PDB entry 4B9N | X-ray diffraction, 2.20 A resolution | chains A and B of the 3 polymer chains in the assembly

# Chain A
Molecule: DNA polymerase
From: Geobacillus stearothermophilus
Notes: EC 2.7.7.7
Reference sequence: E1C9K5 (E1C9K5_GEOSE); residues 297-876 here correspond to UniProt positions 1-580 (UniProt number = residue number - 296)
Chain sequence (619 residues; each row starts with the number of its first residue):
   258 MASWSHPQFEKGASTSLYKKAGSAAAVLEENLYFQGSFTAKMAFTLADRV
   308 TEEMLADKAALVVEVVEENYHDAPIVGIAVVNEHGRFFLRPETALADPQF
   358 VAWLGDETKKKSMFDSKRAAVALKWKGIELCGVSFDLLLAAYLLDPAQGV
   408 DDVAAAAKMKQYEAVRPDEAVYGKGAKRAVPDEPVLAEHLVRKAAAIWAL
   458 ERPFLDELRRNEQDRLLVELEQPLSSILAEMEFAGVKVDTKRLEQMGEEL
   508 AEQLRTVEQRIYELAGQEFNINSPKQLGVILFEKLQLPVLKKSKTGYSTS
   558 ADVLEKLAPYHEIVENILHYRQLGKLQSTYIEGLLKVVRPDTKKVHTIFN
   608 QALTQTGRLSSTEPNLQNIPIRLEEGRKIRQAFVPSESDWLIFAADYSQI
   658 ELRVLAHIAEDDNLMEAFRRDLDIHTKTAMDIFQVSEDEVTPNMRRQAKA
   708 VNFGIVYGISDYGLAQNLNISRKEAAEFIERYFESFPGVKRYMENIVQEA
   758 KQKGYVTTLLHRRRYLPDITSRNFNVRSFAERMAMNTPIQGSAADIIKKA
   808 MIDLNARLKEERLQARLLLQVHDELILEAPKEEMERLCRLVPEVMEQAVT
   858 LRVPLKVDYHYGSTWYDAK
Disordered / not traced: 258-295
Sequence notes: expression tag (258-296)
Metal / ion sites: Mg2+: Asp-653, Asp-830

# Chain B
Molecule: 13-nt DNA strand
Sequence (13 nucleotides; row label = number of the first residue in the row):
     1 GCCTGACTCTTTT
Disordered / not traced: 1-3

# Chain A / chain B interface
Contacting residue pairs (31):
  Gly-432(A) / DT4(B)  phosphate contact
  Ala-433(A) / DT4(B)  hydrogen bond to the phosphate
  Ser-550(A) / DT8(B)  phosphate contact
  Lys-551(A) / DC7(B)  salt bridge to the phosphate
  Lys-551(A) / DT8(B)  hydrogen bond to the phosphate
  Thr-552(A) / DC7(B)  hydrogen bond to the phosphate
  Thr-552(A) / DT8(B)  hydrogen bond to the phosphate
  Ser-555(A) / DC9(B)  phosphate contact
  Thr-556(A) / DC9(B)  hydrogen bond to the phosphate
  Ser-557(A) / DC9(B)  phosphate contact
  Ser-557(A) / DT10(B)  phosphate contact
  Ala-558(A) / DT10(B)  hydrogen bond to the phosphate
  Arg-578(A) / DC9(B)  hydrogen bond to the phosphate
  Arg-578(A) / DT10(B)  salt bridge to the phosphate
  Lys-582(A) / DT10(B)  hydrogen bond to the base
  Lys-582(A) / DT11(B)  sugar contact
  Tyr-587(A) / DT11(B)  sugar contact
  Arg-615(A) / DT13(B)  hydrogen bond to the base
  Gln-624(A) / DT12(B)  sugar contact
  Asn-625(A) / DT11(B)  hydrogen bond to the base
  Asn-625(A) / DT12(B)  sugar contact
  Ile-626(A) / DT12(B)  sugar contact
  Pro-627(A) / DT11(B)  phosphate contact
  Pro-627(A) / DT12(B)  phosphate contact
  Ile-628(A) / DT12(B)  hydrogen bond to the phosphate
  Ile-628(A) / DT13(B)  phosphate contact
  Arg-629(A) / DT12(B)  hydrogen bond to the phosphate
  Tyr-714(A) / DT13(B)  hydrogen bond to the base
  Val-828(A) / DT13(B)  phosphate contact
  His-829(A) / DT13(B)  phosphate contact
  Asp-830(A) / DT13(B)  phosphate contact
Interface residues without a listed pair, chain A (31 interface residues in all): Lys-431, Pro-531, Tyr-554, Gln-579, Leu-630, Arg-637, Phe-710, Glu-831
Interface residues without a listed pair, chain B (9 interface residues in all): DG5

# Overview
31 residues of chain A and 9 residues of chain B are in contact; the contacts include 13 hydrogen bonds and 2
salt bridges. Polar pairs include Lys-582(A)/DT10(B), Arg-615(A)/DT13(B) and Asn-625(A)/DT11(B). Asp-653(A)
and Asp-830(A) form the Mg2+ site.
Here chain A is DNA polymerase (Geobacillus stearothermophilus) and chain B is a 13-nt DNA strand. Entry 4B9N
(Structure of the high fidelity DNA polymerase I correctly bypassing the oxidative formamidopyrimidine-dA DNA
lesion) was determined by X-ray diffraction together with 4B9L, 4B9M, 4B9S, 4B9T, 4B9U and 4B9V from the same
study.
